Entry 4CN4 (X-ray diffraction, 2.40 A resolution); this record covers chains A and B.

# Chain A (and B)
Molecule: Alpha-1,4-glucan\:maltose-1-phosphate maltosyltransferase 1
Source organism: Streptomyces coelicolor
Notes: EC 2.4.99.16; chain B of this document is another copy of the same molecule, construct and numbering; everything in this record applies to it too
UniProt: Q9L1K2 (GLGE1_STRCO); residues 1-675 here = UniProt positions 1-675
Sequence (695 residues; each row starts with the number of its first residue; numbers below 1 keep their minus sign (Met-19 is residue -19)):
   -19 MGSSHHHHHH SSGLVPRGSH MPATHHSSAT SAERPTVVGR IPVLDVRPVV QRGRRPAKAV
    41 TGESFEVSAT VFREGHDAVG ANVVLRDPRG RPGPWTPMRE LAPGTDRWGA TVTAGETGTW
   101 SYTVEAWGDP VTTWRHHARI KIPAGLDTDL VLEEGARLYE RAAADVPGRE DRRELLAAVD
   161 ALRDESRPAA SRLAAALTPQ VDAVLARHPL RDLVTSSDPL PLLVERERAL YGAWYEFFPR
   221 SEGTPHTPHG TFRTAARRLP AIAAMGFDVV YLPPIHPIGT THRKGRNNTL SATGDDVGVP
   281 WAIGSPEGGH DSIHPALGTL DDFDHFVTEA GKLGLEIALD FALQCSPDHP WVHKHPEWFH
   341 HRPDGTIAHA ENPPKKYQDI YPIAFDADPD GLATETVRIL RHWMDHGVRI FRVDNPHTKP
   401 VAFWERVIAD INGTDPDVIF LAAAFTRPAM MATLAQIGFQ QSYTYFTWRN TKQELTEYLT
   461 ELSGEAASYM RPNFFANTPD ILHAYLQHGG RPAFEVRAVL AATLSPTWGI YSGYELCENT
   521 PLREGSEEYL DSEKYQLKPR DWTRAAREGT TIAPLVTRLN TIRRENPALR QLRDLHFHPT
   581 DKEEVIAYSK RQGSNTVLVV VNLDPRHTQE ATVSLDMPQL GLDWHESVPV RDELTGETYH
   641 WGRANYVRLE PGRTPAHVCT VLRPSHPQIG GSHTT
Not modelled in the structure: -19 to 14, 664-675
Covalently attached groups: 2-deoxy-2-fluoro-beta-D-glucopyranose (SHG) linked to Asp394
Construct notes: expression tag (-19 to 0); engineered mutation Ala423 (Glu in Q9L1K2)
Reported in the primary citation:
  - catalytic residues: Asp394
  - binding site for 2-deoxy-2-fluoro-beta-D-glucopyranose: Arg392, Asp394
  - binding site for alpha-D-glucopyranose: Tyr357
  - mutagenesis - D394A: decreased catalytic activity

# Chain A / chain B interface
Pairs across the interface (83; chain A residue first):
  Thr16(A) with Ala402(B); Glu405(B)
  Val17(A) with Arg34(B); Glu405(B), hydrogen bond (backbone-side chain)
  Val18(A) with Ala402(B); Glu405(B), hydrogen bond (backbone-side chain); Ile437(B), hydrophobic
  Gly19(A) with Ala402(B)
  Arg20(A) with Asp366(B), salt bridge; Pro400(B)
  Pro22(A) with Val401(B), hydrophobic
  Leu24(A) with Thr433(B)
  Asp25(A) with Arg32(B)
  Val26(A) with Arg32(B), hydrogen bond (backbone-side chain)
  Val29(A) with Arg32(B)
  Arg32(A) with Asp25(B); Val26(B), hydrogen bond (side chain-backbone); Val29(B)
  Arg34(A) with Val17(B); Asp198(B), salt bridge
  Thr50(A) with Ala429(B)
  Phe52(A) with Ala429(B), hydrophobic; Met430(B), hydrophobic; Thr433(B)
  Arg53(A) with Met430(B)
  Glu54(A) with His397(B); Thr398(B); Lys399(B); Pro400(B); Met430(B)
  Gly55(A) with His397(B), hydrogen bond (backbone-backbone); Thr398(B)
  His56(A) with Glu351(B), hydrogen bond (side chain-backbone); Asn352(B); Pro353(B)
  Gly84(A) with Arg427(B)
  Asp86(A) with Arg427(B), salt bridge; Ala429(B)
  Leu130(A) with Pro343(B), hydrophobic; Asp344(B)
  Glu133(A) with Pro343(B)
  Glu134(A) with Arg342(B), salt bridge; Pro343(B)
  Arg137(A) with Pro343(B)
  Leu193(A) with Asp366(B)
  Asp198(A) with Arg34(B), salt bridge
  Leu200(A) with Arg32(B)
  Arg342(A) with Asp127(B), salt bridge; Leu130(B); Glu134(B), salt bridge
  Pro343(A) with Glu133(B); Glu134(B); Arg137(B)
  Asp344(A) with Leu130(B)
  Glu351(A) with His56(B), hydrogen bond (backbone-side chain)
  Asn352(A) with His56(B)
  Pro353(A) with His56(B)
  Asp366(A) with Arg20(B), salt bridge; Leu193(B)
  His397(A) with Glu54(B); Gly55(B), hydrogen bond (backbone-backbone)
  Thr398(A) with Glu54(B); Gly55(B)
  Lys399(A) with Glu54(B)
  Pro400(A) with Arg20(B); Glu54(B)
  Ala402(A) with Thr16(B); Val18(B); Gly19(B)
  Glu405(A) with Thr16(B); Val17(B), hydrogen bond (side chain-backbone); Val18(B), hydrogen bond (side chain-backbone)
  Arg427(A) with Gly84(B); Asp86(B), salt bridge
  Ala429(A) with Thr50(B); Phe52(B), hydrophobic; Asp86(B)
  Met430(A) with Phe52(B), hydrophobic; Arg53(B); Glu54(B)
  Thr433(A) with Leu24(B); Phe52(B)
  Ile437(A) with Val18(B), hydrophobic
Also at the interface, not in a pair above, chain A (52 interface residues in all): Arg27, Gln31, Arg35, Asp127, Thr346, Val401, Arg406
Also at the interface, not in a pair above, chain B (52 interface residues in all): Pro22, Arg27, Gln31, Arg35, Val131, Leu200, Arg406

# Overview
Chain A and chain B each contribute 52 residues to their interface, with 10 hydrogen bonds and 9 salt bridges.
Polar pairs include Arg20(A)-Asp366(B), Arg34(A)-Asp198(B) and Asp86(A)-Arg427(B). The paper reports the
catalytic residue Asp394(A); D394A of chain A reduces catalytic activity.
Chain A and chain B are both Alpha-1,4-glucan\:maltose-1-phosphate maltosyltransferase 1 (Streptomyces
coelicolor); the structure, GlgE isoform 1 from Streptomyces coelicolor E423A mutant with 2-deoxy-
2-fluoro-beta-maltosyl modification, was determined by X-ray diffraction together with 4CN1 and 4CN6 from the
same study.
